Entry 6QLD (electron microscopy, 4.15 A resolution (low resolution: residue-level contacts below are approximate; hydrogen-bond / salt-bridge calls are withheld)); this record covers chains G and f of the 22 polymer chains in the assembly.

[Chain G]
Molecule: 124-nt DNA strand
Source organism: Escherichia coli
Sequence (124 nucleotides; each row starts with the number of its first residue):
     2 TCGAGAATCC CGGTGCCGAG GCCGCTCAAT TGGTCGTAGA CAGCTCTAGC ACCGCTTAAA
    62 CGCACGTACG CGCTGTCCCC CGCGTTTTAA CCGCCAAGGG GATTACTCCC TAGTCTCCAG
   122 GCAC

[Chain f]
Name: Histone H4
Source organism: Saccharomyces cerevisiae (strain ATCC 204508 / S288c)
UniProt: P02309 (H4_YEAST); numbering as in UniProt (aligned over 25-103)
Chain sequence (79 residues; each row starts with the number of its first residue):
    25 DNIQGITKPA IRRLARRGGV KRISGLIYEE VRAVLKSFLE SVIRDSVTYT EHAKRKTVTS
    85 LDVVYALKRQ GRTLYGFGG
UniProt features mapped onto this chain:
  - modified residue: Lys-32 (N6-succinyllysine), Arg-56 (Omega-N-methylarginine), Ser-61 (Phosphoserine), Ser-65 (Phosphoserine), Lys-78 (N6-succinyllysine), Lys-80 (N6-acetyllysine), Lys-92 (N6-glutaryllysine)
  - mutagenesis: Lys-92 (K92E: Mimics glutarylation; delays in cell proliferation; increased sensitivity to DNA damaging agents; K92Q: Mimics acetylation; does not show increased sensitivity to DNA damaging agents ...)

[Interface between chain G and chain f]
Pairs across the interface (13; chain G residue first):
  DC80(G) / Arg-46(f)
  DC81(G) / Arg-46(f)
  DC81(G) / Ile-47(f)
  DC81(G) / Ser-48(f)
  DC81(G) / Gly-49(f)
  DC82(G) / Arg-36(f)
  DC82(G) / Arg-46(f)
  DC82(G) / Ile-47(f)
  DG101(G) / Lys-80(f)
  DG102(G) / Lys-78(f)
  DG102(G) / Arg-79(f)
  DG102(G) / Lys-80(f)
  DG102(G) / Thr-81(f)
Also at the interface, not in a pair above, chain G (6 interface residues in all): DA103
Also at the interface, not in a pair above, chain f (10 interface residues in all): Arg-40

[Overview]
6 residues of chain G face 10 of chain f across their interface. UniProt lists one mutagenesis site on chain
f.
Chain G is a 124-nt DNA strand (Escherichia coli) and chain f is Histone H4 (Saccharomyces cerevisiae (strain
ATCC 204508 / S288c)); the structure, Structure of inner kinetochore CCAN-Cenp-A complex, was determined by
electron microscopy together with 6QLE and 6QLF from the same study.
